9MUD - chains U and V of the 45 polymer chains in the assembly; structure by electron microscopy, 3.40 A resolution.

[Chain U (and V)]
Name: Cat1 (CRISPR associated TIR 1) pentagonal filament
Notes: chain V of this document is another copy of the same molecule, construct and numbering; everything in this record applies to it too
Chain sequence (263 residues; row label = number of the first residue in the row):
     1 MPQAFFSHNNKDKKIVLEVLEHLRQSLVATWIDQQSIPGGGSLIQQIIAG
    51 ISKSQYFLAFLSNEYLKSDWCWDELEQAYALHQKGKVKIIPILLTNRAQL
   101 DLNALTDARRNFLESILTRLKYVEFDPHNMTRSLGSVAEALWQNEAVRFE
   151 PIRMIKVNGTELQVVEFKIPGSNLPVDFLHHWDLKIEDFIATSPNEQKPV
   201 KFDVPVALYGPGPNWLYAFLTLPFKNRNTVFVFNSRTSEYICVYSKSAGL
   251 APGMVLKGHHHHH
Disordered / not traced: 1, 34-41, 259-263
From the paper describing this entry:
  - binding site for the 4-nt RNA strand: Trp215, Asn234, Ser235
  - binding site for the 4-nt RNA strand: Lys225, Asn226, Arg227
  - self-association interface (contacts with another copy of this molecule); pairs are residue here / residue on that copy: Asn158-Asn103 (backbone contact)
  - catalytic residues: Tyr122
  - mutagenesis - D33A: decreased catalytic activity on NAD+
  - mutagenesis - Y122A: abolished catalytic activity on NAD+

[Interface between chain U and chain V]
Pairs across the interface (54; chain U residue first):
  Asn173(U) with Arg236(V)
  Val176(U) with Thr237(V); Ile241(V), hydrophobic; Val255(V), hydrophobic
  Asp177(U) with Gly253(V)
  Leu179(U) with Cys242(V); Pro252(V); Gly253(V)
  His180(U) with Ala251(V); Pro252(V), hydrogen bond (backbone-backbone); Gly253(V)
  Glu187(U) with Lys225(V), salt bridge
  Asn214(U) with Tyr217(V); Val232(V); Phe233(V), hydrogen bond (side chain-backbone); Asn234(V)
  Trp215(U) with Val232(V), hydrophobic; Asn234(V); Ile241(V), hydrophobic; Val243(V)
  Tyr217(U) with Asn214(V)
  Ala218(U) with Thr221(V)
  Phe219(U) with Val243(V)
  Thr221(U) with Ala218(V); Leu222(V)
  Leu222(U) with Thr221(V); Leu222(V); Lys225(V); Tyr244(V), hydrophobic
  Pro223(U) with Lys225(V)
  Lys225(U) with Leu222(V); Pro223(V), hydrogen bond (side chain-backbone); Lys225(V), hydrogen bond (backbone-side chain)
  Val232(U) with Trp215(V), hydrophobic
  Phe233(U) with Asn214(V), hydrogen bond (backbone-side chain)
  Asn234(U) with Asn214(V); Trp215(V)
  Arg236(U) with Ser172(V), hydrogen bond (side chain-backbone); Asn173(V)
  Thr237(U) with Val176(V)
  Ile241(U) with Val176(V); Trp215(V), hydrophobic
  Val243(U) with Trp215(V); Phe219(V)
  Tyr244(U) with Leu222(V), hydrophobic
  Ala251(U) with His180(V)
  Pro252(U) with Leu179(V); His180(V), hydrogen bond (backbone-backbone)
  Gly253(U) with Val176(V); Asp177(V); Leu179(V); His180(V)
  Met254(U) with His180(V)
  Val255(U) with Val176(V), hydrophobic
Interface residues without a listed pair, chain U (32 interface residues in all): Ser172, Pro213, Arg227, Cys242
Interface residues without a listed pair, chain V (32 interface residues in all): Glu187, Pro213, Phe224, Val230

[Overview]
The chain U/chain V interface involves 32 residues from each chain; the contacts include 7 hydrogen bonds and
1 salt bridge. Among the polar pairs are Glu187(U)-Lys225(V), Asn214(U)-Phe233(V) and Lys225(U)-Pro223(V).
From the paper: the catalytic residue Tyr122(U); D33A of chain U reduces catalytic activity on NAD+.
Chain U and chain V are both Cat1 (CRISPR associated TIR 1) pentagonal filament; the structure, Cryo-EM
structure of CRISPR-associated cA4 bound Cat1 Pentagonal filament assembly, was determined by electron
microscopy, deposited together with 9MUE, 9MUO and 9MW9.
